PDB entry 2ACM | solution NMR | chains A and B

[Chain A]
Protein: Mucin-1
Source organism: Homo sapiens
Notes: fragment: SEA domain (residues 1041-1097)
UniProtKB: Q16615 (MUC1_HUMAN); numbering as in UniProt (aligned over 1041-1097)
Amino-acid sequence (66 residues; numbered 1032 to 1097; the number before each row is that of its first residue):
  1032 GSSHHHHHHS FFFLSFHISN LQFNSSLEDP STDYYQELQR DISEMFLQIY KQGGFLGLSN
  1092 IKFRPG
Disordered / not traced: 1032-1040
Sequence notes: expression tag (1032-1040)

[Chain B]
Protein: Mucin-1
Source organism: Homo sapiens
Notes: fragment: SEA domain (residues 1098-1152)
UniProtKB: Q16615 (MUC1_HUMAN); residues 1098-1152 here = UniProt positions 1098-1152
Amino-acid sequence (55 residues; numbered 1098 to 1152; the number before each row is that of its first residue):
  1098 SVVVQLTLAF REGTINVHDV ETQFNQYKTE AASRYNLTIS DVSVSDVPFP FSAQS
Disordered / not traced: 1145-1152

[Chain A / chain B interface]
Residue-residue contacts - 98 pairs, chain A then chain B:
  Ser-1041(A) with Ala-1106(B); Phe-1107(B); Glu-1109(B)
  Phe-1042(A) with Thr-1104(B); Leu-1105(B); Ala-1106(B)
  Phe-1043(A) with Thr-1104(B); Leu-1105(B); Phe-1107(B); Ser-1142(B)
  Phe-1044(A) with Leu-1103(B); Ser-1140(B); Val-1141(B); Ser-1142(B); Val-1144(B)
  Leu-1045(A) with Val-1101(B); Gln-1102(B); Leu-1103(B); Leu-1105(B); Ser-1140(B); Val-1141(B)
  Ser-1046(A) with Val-1101(B); Gln-1102(B); Asp-1138(B); Val-1139(B); Ser-1140(B)
  Phe-1047(A) with Val-1099(B); Val-1100(B); Val-1101(B); Leu-1103(B); Asp-1138(B)
  His-1048(A) with Val-1099(B); Val-1100(B); Thr-1135(B); Ile-1136(B); Ser-1137(B); Asp-1138(B)
  Ile-1049(A) with Ser-1098(B); Val-1099(B); Thr-1135(B)
  Ser-1050(A) with Thr-1135(B)
  Asn-1051(A) with Asn-1133(B); Leu-1134(B); Thr-1135(B)
  Leu-1052(A) with Ser-1098(B); Val-1099(B)
  Gln-1053(A) with Val-1099(B)
  Phe-1054(A) with Ser-1098(B); Val-1099(B)
  Glu-1075(A) with Tyr-1132(B)
  Met-1076(A) with Ala-1128(B); Tyr-1132(B); Leu-1134(B)
  Phe-1077(A) with Leu-1105(B); Phe-1121(B)
  Gln-1079(A) with Tyr-1124(B); Arg-1131(B); Tyr-1132(B)
  Ile-1080(A) with Gln-1120(B); Phe-1121(B); Tyr-1124(B); Ala-1128(B)
  Tyr-1081(A) with Leu-1105(B); Phe-1107(B); Val-1117(B); Phe-1121(B)
  Gln-1083(A) with Ile-1112(B); Gln-1120(B)
  Gly-1084(A) with Arg-1108(B)
  Gly-1085(A) with Ala-1106(B); Phe-1107(B); Arg-1108(B)
  Phe-1086(A) with Leu-1105(B); Phe-1107(B)
  Leu-1087(A) with Ala-1106(B); Phe-1107(B); Arg-1108(B)
  Gly-1088(A) with Ala-1106(B)
  Leu-1089(A) with Leu-1103(B); Leu-1105(B)
  Ser-1090(A) with Thr-1104(B)
  Asn-1091(A) with Gln-1102(B); Leu-1103(B); Thr-1104(B)
  Ile-1092(A) with Gln-1102(B); Leu-1103(B)
  Lys-1093(A) with Val-1101(B); Gln-1102(B)
  Phe-1094(A) with Val-1099(B); Val-1100(B); Val-1101(B)
  Arg-1095(A) with Val-1099(B); Val-1100(B); Gln-1102(B)
  Pro-1096(A) with Ser-1098(B); Val-1100(B)
  Gly-1097(A) with Ser-1098(B); Val-1100(B)
Other interface residues (no listed pair), chain A (36 interface residues in all): Asp-1072
Other interface residues (no listed pair), chain B (33 interface residues in all): Val-1114, Asp-1143

[In short]
The interface between chain A and chain B involves 36 residues on one side and 33 on the other.
Chain A is Mucin-1 and chain B is Mucin-1, both from Homo sapiens; the structure, Solution structure of the
SEA domain of human mucin 1 (MUC1), was determined by solution NMR.
